Entry 3BTT (X-ray diffraction, 1.90 A resolution); this record covers chains E and I.

== Chain E ==
Name: Protein (TRYPSIN)
Source organism: Bos taurus
Notes: EC 3.4.21.4
Reference sequence: P00760 (TRY1_BOVIN); the construct lacks a stretch of the UniProt sequence and is renumbered around it, so the offset changes along the chain: 16-34 = UniProt 21-39; 37-67 = UniProt 40-70; 69-125 = UniProt 71-127; 127-130 = UniProt 128-131; 5 more segments
Chain sequence (223 residues; each row starts with the number of its first residue; note: 10 numbers in that range are skipped by the numbering (no residue carries them; nothing is unmodelled there)):
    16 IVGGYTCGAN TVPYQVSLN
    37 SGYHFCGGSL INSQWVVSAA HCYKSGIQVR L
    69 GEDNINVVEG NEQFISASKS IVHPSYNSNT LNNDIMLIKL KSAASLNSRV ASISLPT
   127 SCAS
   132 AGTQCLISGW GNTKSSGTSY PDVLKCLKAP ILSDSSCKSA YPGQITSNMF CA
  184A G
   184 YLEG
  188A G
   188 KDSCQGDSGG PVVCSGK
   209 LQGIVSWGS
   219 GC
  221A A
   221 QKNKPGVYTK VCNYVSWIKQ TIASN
Cystine bridges: Cys22-Cys157, Cys42-Cys58, Cys128-Cys232, Cys136-Cys201, Cys168-Cys182, Cys191-Cys220
Bound ions: Ca2+: Glu70, Asn72, Val75, Glu80

== Chain I ==
Name: Protein (PANCREATIC trypsin inhibitor)
Source organism: Bos taurus
Reference sequence: P00974 (BPT1_BOVIN); residues 501-558 here correspond to UniProt positions 1-58 (UniProt number = residue number - 500)
Chain sequence (58 residues; numbered 501 to 558; the number before each row is that of its first residue):
   501 RPDFCLEPPY TGPCTARIIR YFYNAKAGLC QTFVYGGCRA KRNNFKSAED CLRTCGGA
Disordered / not traced: 501-502
Construct notes: engineered mutation Thr515 (Lys15 in P00974), Leu552 (Met52 in P00974)
Cystine bridges: Cys505-Cys555, Cys514-Cys538, Cys530-Cys551

== How chain E and chain I interact ==
Residue-residue contacts - 34 pairs, chain E then chain I:
  Tyr39(E) - Arg517(I)
  Tyr39(E) - Ile518(I)
  Tyr39(E) - Ile519(I)  hydrogen bond (side chain-backbone)
  His40(E) - Arg517(I)  hydrogen bond (backbone-side chain)
  Phe41(E) - Ala516(I)
  Phe41(E) - Arg517(I)  hydrogen bond (backbone-backbone)
  Cys42(E) - Ala516(I)  hydrophobic
  His57(E) - Cys514(I)
  His57(E) - Ala516(I)
  His57(E) - Gly536(I)
  His57(E) - Gly537(I)
  Asn97(E) - Arg539(I)  hydrogen bond (backbone-side chain)
  Leu99(E) - Cys514(I)  hydrophobic
  Leu99(E) - Cys538(I)  hydrophobic
  Leu99(E) - Arg539(I)
  Tyr151(E) - Arg517(I)
  Cys191(E) - Thr515(I)
  Gln192(E) - Thr511(I)
  Gln192(E) - Gly512(I)
  Gln192(E) - Cys514(I)  hydrogen bond (side chain-backbone)
  Gln192(E) - Thr515(I)
  Gln192(E) - Ala516(I)
  Gly193(E) - Thr515(I)  hydrogen bond (backbone-backbone)
  Gly193(E) - Ala516(I)
  Gly193(E) - Arg517(I)
  Asp194(E) - Thr515(I)  hydrogen bond (backbone-backbone)
  Ser195(E) - Thr515(I)  hydrogen bond
  Ser195(E) - Ala516(I)  hydrogen bond (side chain-backbone)
  Val213(E) - Thr515(I)
  Ser214(E) - Cys514(I)
  Ser214(E) - Thr515(I)  hydrogen bond (backbone-side chain)
  Trp215(E) - Pro513(I)
  Trp215(E) - Cys514(I)  hydrophobic
  Gly216(E) - Pro513(I)  hydrogen bond (backbone-backbone)
Also at the interface, not in a pair above, chain E (21 interface residues in all): Lys60, Tyr94, Ser96, Thr98
Also at the interface, not in a pair above, chain I (14 interface residues in all): Val534

== In short ==
21 residues of chain E face 14 of chain I across their interface, with 11 hydrogen bonds. Among the polar
pairs are Tyr39(E)-Ile519(I), His40(E)-Arg517(I) and Asn97(E)-Arg539(I). Glu70(E), Asn72(E), Val75(E) and
Glu80(E) form the Ca2+ site.
Chain E is Protein (TRYPSIN) and chain I is Protein (PANCREATIC trypsin inhibitor), both from Bos taurus; the
structure, The crystal structures of the complexes between bovine beta-trypsin and ten P1 variants of bpti,
was determined by X-ray diffraction, deposited together with 3BTD, 3BTE, 3BTF, 3BTG, 3BTH, 3BTK and 3 further
entries.
